2JIZ - chains E and G of the 7 polymer chains in the assembly; structure by X-ray diffraction, 2.30 A resolution.

[Chain E]
Name: ATP synthase subunit beta
From: Bos taurus
Notes: EC 3.6.1.34
Reference sequence: P00829 (ATPB_BOVIN); residues -3 to 478 here correspond to UniProt positions 47-528 (UniProt number = residue number + 50)
Sequence (482 residues; numbered -3 to 478; the number before each row is that of its first residue; numbers below 1 keep their minus sign (Ala-3 is residue -3)):
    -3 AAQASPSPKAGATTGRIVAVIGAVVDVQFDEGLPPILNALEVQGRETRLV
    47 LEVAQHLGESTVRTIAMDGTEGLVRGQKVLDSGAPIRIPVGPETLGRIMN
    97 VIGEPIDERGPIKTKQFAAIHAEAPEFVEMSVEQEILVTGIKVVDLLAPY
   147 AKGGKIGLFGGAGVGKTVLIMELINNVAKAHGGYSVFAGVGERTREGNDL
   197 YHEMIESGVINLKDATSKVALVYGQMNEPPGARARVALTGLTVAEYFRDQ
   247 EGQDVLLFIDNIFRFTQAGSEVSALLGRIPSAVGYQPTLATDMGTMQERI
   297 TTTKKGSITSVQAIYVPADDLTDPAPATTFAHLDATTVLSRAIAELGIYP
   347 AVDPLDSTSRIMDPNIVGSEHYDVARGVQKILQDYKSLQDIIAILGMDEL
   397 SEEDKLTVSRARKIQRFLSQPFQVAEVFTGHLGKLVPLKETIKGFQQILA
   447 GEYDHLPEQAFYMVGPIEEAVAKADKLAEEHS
Disordered / not traced: -3 to 8, 475-478
UniProt features mapped onto this chain:
  - binding site (ADP): Gly159, Val160, Gly161, Lys162, Thr163, Val164
  - binding site (ATP): Gly159, Gly161, Lys162, Thr163, Val164, Arg189
  - binding site (phosphate): Gly159, Val160, Gly161, Lys162, Thr163
  - binding site (Mg(2+)): Thr163, Glu188
  - modified residue: Lys74 (N6-acetyllysine), Lys111 (N6-acetyllysine), Lys148 (N6-acetyllysine), Lys209 (N6-acetyllysine), Lys214 (N6-acetyllysine), Thr262 (Phosphothreonine), Ser365 (Phosphoserine), Lys376 (N6-acetyllysine), Ser383 (Phosphoserine), Lys430 (N6-acetyllysine), Lys435 (N6-acetyllysine), Lys472 (N6-acetyllysine)
  - glycosylation: Ser56 (O-linked (GlcNAc) serine)
From the paper describing this entry:
  - binding site for resveratrol: Ser277, Ala278, Val279, Gly280

[Chain G]
Name: ATP synthase gamma chain
From: Bos taurus
Notes: EC 3.6.1.34
Reference sequence: P05631 (ATPG_BOVIN); residues 1-272 here correspond to UniProt positions 26-297 (UniProt number = residue number + 25)
Sequence (272 residues; numbered 1 to 272; the number before each row is that of its first residue):
     1 ATLKDITRRLKSIKNIQKITKSMKMVAAAKYARAERELKPARVYGVGSLA
    51 LYEKADIKTPEDKKKHLIIGVSSDRGLCGAIHSSVAKQMKSEAANLAAAG
   101 KEVKIIGVGDKIRSILHRTHSDQFLVTFKEVGRRPPTFGDASVIALELLN
   151 SGYEFDEGSIIFNRFRSVISYKTEEKPIFSLDTISSAESMSIYDDIDADV
   201 LRNYQEYSLANIIYYSLKESTTSEQSARMTAMDNASKNASEMIDKLTLTF
   251 NRTRQAVITKELIEIISGAAAL
Disordered / not traced: 48-66, 91-104, 117-126, 149-158, 174-200
UniProt features mapped onto this chain:
  - modified residue: Lys14 (N6-acetyllysine), Lys24 (N6-succinyllysine), Lys30 (N6-acetyllysine), Lys90 (N6-acetyllysine), Ser121 (Phosphoserine), Lys129 (N6-acetyllysine), Lys172 (N6-acetyllysine), Lys245 (N6-succinyllysine)
Residues lining bound ligands: resveratrol (STL): Ala256, Thr259, Lys260, Ile263, Glu264, Ser267
From the paper describing this entry:
  - binding site for resveratrol: Ala256, Thr259, Lys260, Ile263, Glu264
  - conformationally variable residues (side-chain flip): Lys260
  - contacts within the chain: Lys260-Glu264

[Chain E / chain G interface]
Residue-residue contacts - 20 pairs, chain E then chain G:
  Pro276(E) - Ile266(G)
  Ala278(E) - Thr259(G)
  Val279(E) - Arg254(G)
  Val279(E) - Gln255(G)
  Val279(E) - Ile258(G)
  Val279(E) - Thr259(G)  hydrogen bond (backbone-side chain)
  Gly280(E) - Leu262(G)
  Ala314(E) - Arg254(G)
  Asp316(E) - Asn251(G)
  Asp316(E) - Arg254(G)  salt bridge
  Asp316(E) - Gln255(G)  hydrogen bond
  Thr318(E) - Gln255(G)  hydrogen bond
  Asp319(E) - Arg254(G)  salt bridge
  Asp319(E) - Gln255(G)
  Pro320(E) - Gln255(G)
  Asp386(E) - Lys24(G)  salt bridge
  Asp386(E) - Met25(G)
  Ile390(E) - Met25(G)
  Ile390(E) - Ala28(G)
  Leu391(E) - Ala32(G)  hydrophobic
Other interface residues (no listed pair), chain E (14 interface residues in all): Ile275, Ala389
Other interface residues (no listed pair), chain G (12 interface residues in all): Ala29

[In short]
Chain E and chain G form an interface of 14 and 12 residues respectively, with 3 hydrogen bonds and 3 salt
bridges. Polar pairs include Asp316(E)-Arg254(G), Asp319(E)-Arg254(G) and Asp386(E)-Lys24(G). Bound to chain
G: resveratrol. From the paper: a binding site for resveratrol at Ser277(E), Ala278(E) and Ala256(G) among
others; conformational variability at Lys260(G).
Chain E is ATP synthase subunit beta and chain G is ATP synthase gamma chain, both from Bos taurus; the
structure, The Structure of F1-ATPase inhibited by resveratrol, was determined by X-ray diffraction, deposited
together with 2JJ1 and 2JJ2.
